PDB entry 8YO4 | electron microscopy, 3.20 A resolution | chains A and E of the 6 polymer chains in the assembly

== Chain A ==
Protein: DNA topoisomerase medium subunit
From: Escherichia phage T4
Notes: EC 5.6.2.2
UniProtKB: P07065 (TOP5_BPT4); numbering as in UniProt (aligned over 1-442)
Amino-acid sequence (452 residues; each row starts with the number of its first residue):
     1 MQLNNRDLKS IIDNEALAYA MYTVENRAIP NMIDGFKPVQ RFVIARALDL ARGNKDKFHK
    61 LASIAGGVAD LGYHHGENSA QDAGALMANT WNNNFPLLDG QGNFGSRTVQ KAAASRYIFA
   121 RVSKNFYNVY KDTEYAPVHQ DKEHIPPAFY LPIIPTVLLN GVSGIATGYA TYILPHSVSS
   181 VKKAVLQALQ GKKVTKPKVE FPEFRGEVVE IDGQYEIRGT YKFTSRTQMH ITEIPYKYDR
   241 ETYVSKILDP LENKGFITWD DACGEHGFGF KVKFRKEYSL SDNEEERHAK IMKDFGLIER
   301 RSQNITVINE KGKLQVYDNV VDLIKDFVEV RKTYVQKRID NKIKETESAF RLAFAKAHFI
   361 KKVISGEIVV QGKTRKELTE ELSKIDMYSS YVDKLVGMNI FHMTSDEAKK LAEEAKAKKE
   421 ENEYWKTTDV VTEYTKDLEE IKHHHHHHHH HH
Not modelled in the structure: 443-452
Differences from the reference sequence: expression tag (443-452)
Swiss-Prot annotation at these positions:
  - active site: Tyr117 (O-(5'-phospho-DNA)-tyrosine intermediate)

== Chain E ==
Molecule: 52-nt DNA strand
Sequence (52 nucleotides; each row starts with the number of its first residue; numbers below 1 keep their minus sign (DA-19 is residue -19)):
   -19 ATGCATATAT ATGTATATGT ATGTGTGTAT ATATACACAT ATATATATAT AT
Not modelled in the structure: -19 to 1, 26-32

== Chain A / chain E interface ==
Contacting residue pairs (19):
  Arg116(A) - DA11(E)  salt bridge to the phosphate
  Arg116(A) - DT12(E)  salt bridge to the phosphate
  Tyr117(A) - DA11(E)  hydrogen bond to the phosphate
  Ile165(A) - DC18(E)  base contact
  Ile165(A) - DA19(E)  base contact
  Ala166(A) - DC18(E)  sugar contact
  Ala166(A) - DA19(E)  sugar contact
  Thr167(A) - DC18(E)  phosphate contact
  Gly168(A) - DC18(E)  phosphate contact
  Gly168(A) - DA19(E)  hydrogen bond to the phosphate
  Gly168(A) - DT20(E)  phosphate contact
  Tyr169(A) - DA19(E)  sugar contact
  Ala170(A) - DA19(E)  sugar contact
  Gln214(A) - DT22(E)  hydrogen bond to the phosphate
  Arg300(A) - DT22(E)  sugar contact
  Arg300(A) - DA23(E)  salt bridge to the phosphate
  Ser302(A) - DA21(E)  phosphate contact
  Ser302(A) - DT22(E)  hydrogen bond to the phosphate
  Asn304(A) - DT20(E)  sugar contact
Also at the interface, not in a pair above, chain A (16 interface residues in all): Ala114, Lys293, Ile298, Glu299
Also at the interface, not in a pair above, chain E (10 interface residues in all): DT10, DT24

== Summary ==
16 residues of chain A face 10 of chain E across their interface, with 4 hydrogen bonds and 3 salt bridges.
Among the polar pairs are Tyr117(A)-DA11(E), Gly168(A)-DA19(E) and Gln214(A)-DT22(E). From UniProt:
active-site residue Tyr117(A) on chain A.
Chain A is DNA topoisomerase medium subunit (Escherichia phage T4) and chain E is a 52-nt DNA strand; the
structure, structure of phage T4 topoisomerase II central domain bound with DNA, was determined by electron
microscopy (same publication as 8YLU, 8YO3, 8YO5, 8YO7, 8YOD and 8YON).
